PDB entry 1OH7 | X-ray diffraction, 2.50 A resolution | chains A and E of the 4 polymer chains in the assembly

# Chain A
Name: DNA mismatch repair protein muts
Source organism: Escherichia coli
UniProtKB: P23909 (MUTS_ECOLI); residues 1-800 here = UniProt positions 1-800
Chain sequence (800 residues; each row starts with the number of its first residue):
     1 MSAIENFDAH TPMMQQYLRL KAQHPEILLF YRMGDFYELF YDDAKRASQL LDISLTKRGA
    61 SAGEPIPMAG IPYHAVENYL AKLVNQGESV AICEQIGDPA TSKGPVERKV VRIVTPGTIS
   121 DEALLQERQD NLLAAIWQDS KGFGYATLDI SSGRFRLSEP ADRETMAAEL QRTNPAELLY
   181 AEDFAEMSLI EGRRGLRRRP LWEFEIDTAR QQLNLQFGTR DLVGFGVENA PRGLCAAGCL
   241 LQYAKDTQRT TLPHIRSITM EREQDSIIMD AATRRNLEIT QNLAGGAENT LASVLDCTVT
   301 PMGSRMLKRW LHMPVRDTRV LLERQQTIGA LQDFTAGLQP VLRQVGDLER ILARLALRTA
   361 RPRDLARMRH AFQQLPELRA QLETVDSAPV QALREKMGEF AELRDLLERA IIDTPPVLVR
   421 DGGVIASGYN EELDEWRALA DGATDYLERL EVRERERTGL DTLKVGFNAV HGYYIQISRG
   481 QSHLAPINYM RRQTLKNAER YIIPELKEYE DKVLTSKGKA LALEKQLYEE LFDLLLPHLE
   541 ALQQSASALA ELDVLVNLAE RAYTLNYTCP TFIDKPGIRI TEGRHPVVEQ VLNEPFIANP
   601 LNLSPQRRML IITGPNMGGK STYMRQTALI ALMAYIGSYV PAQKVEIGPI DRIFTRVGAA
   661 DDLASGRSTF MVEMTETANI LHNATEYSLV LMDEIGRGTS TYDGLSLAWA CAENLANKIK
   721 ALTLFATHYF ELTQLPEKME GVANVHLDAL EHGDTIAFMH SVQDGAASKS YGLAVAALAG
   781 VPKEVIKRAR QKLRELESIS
Unresolved in the structure: 1, 659-669
Metal / ion sites: Mg2+: Ser-621 (together with ADP)
Ligand contacts: ADP (adenosine-5'-diphosphate): Val-588, Leu-592, Pro-595, Phe-596, Ile-597, Asn-599, Pro-615, Asn-616, Met-617, Gly-618, Gly-619, Lys-620, Ser-621, Thr-622, His-760
UniProt features mapped onto this chain:
  - binding site (ATP): Gly-614 to Ser-621
Reported in the primary citation:
  - binding site for the 30-nt DNA strand: Phe-36, Glu-38
  - mutagenesis - F36A: abolished binding to DNA (citing earlier work)
  - mutagenesis - E38A, E38Q: increased binding to homoduplex DNA (citing earlier work)

# Chain E
Molecule: 30-nt DNA strand
Sequence (30 nucleotides; each row starts with the number of its first residue):
     1 AGCTGCCAGG CACCAGTGTC AGCGTCCTAT
Unresolved in the structure: 19-30

# Interface between chain A and chain E
Contacting residue pairs (28):
  Thr-11(A) with DA12(E), phosphate contact; DC13(E), phosphate contact
  Pro-12(A) with DA12(E), phosphate contact
  Met-13(A) with DC11(E), phosphate contact; DA12(E), hydrogen bond to the phosphate
  Met-33(A) with DG9(E), hydrogen bond to the base; DG10(E), base contact; DC11(E), sugar contact
  Gly-34(A) with DG9(E), sugar contact; DG10(E), hydrogen bond to the sugar
  Asp-35(A) with DA8(E), sugar contact; DG9(E), hydrogen bond to the sugar
  Phe-36(A) with DA8(E), base contact; DG9(E), base contact
  Arg-58(A) with DG10(E), base contact; DC11(E), hydrogen bond to the base; DA12(E), hydrogen bond to the sugar
  Gly-59(A) with DC13(E), sugar contact
  Ala-60(A) with DC13(E), phosphate contact
  Ser-61(A) with DC13(E), hydrogen bond to the phosphate; DC14(E), phosphate contact
  Gln-95(A) with DG10(E), phosphate contact
  Pro-99(A) with DG10(E), phosphate contact
  Pro-105(A) with DC11(E), phosphate contact
  Val-106(A) with DC11(E), hydrogen bond to the phosphate
  Arg-108(A) with DG10(E), hydrogen bond to the phosphate; DC11(E), salt bridge to the phosphate
  Val-470(A) with DC7(E), sugar contact
Interface residues without a listed pair, chain A (19 interface residues in all): Glu-38, Gly-104

# Summary
19 residues of chain A and 8 residues of chain E are in contact; the contacts include 9 hydrogen bonds and 1
salt bridge. Polar contacts include Met-33(A)/DG9(E), Arg-58(A)/DC11(E) and Gly-34(A)/DG10(E). The paper
reports a binding site for the 30-nt DNA strand at Phe-36(A) and Glu-38(A); E38A and E38Q of chain A increase
binding to homoduplex DNA.
Chain A is DNA mismatch repair protein muts (Escherichia coli) and chain E is a 30-nt DNA strand; the
structure, The crystal structure of E. coli muts binding to DNA with a g:g mismatch, was determined by X-ray
diffraction (same publication as 1OH5, 1OH6 and 1OH8).
